PDB entry 3HHT | X-ray diffraction, 1.16 A resolution | chains A and B

# Chain A
Protein: Nitrile hydratase alpha subunit
Source organism: Geobacillus pallidus
Notes: EC 4.2.1.84
UniProt: Q84FS5 (Q84FS5_9BACI); residue numbers follow UniProt; this construct covers 1-216
Amino-acid sequence (216 residues; row label = number of the first residue in the row):
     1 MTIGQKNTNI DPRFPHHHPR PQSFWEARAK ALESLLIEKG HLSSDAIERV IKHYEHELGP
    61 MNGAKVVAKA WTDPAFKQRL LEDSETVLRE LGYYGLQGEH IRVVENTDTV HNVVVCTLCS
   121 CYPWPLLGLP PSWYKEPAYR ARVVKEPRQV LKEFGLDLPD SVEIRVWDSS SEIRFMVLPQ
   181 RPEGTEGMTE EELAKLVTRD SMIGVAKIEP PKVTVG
Disordered / not traced: 1-9, 212-216
Modified residues: Cys-119 (3-sulfinoalanine; CSD); Cys-121 (3-sulfinoalanine; CSD)
Differences from the reference sequence: engineered mutation Gly-4 (Asp in Q84FS5)
Metal / ion sites: Co3+: Ser-120, Cys-121

# Chain B
Protein: Nitrile hydratase beta subunit
Source organism: Geobacillus pallidus
Notes: EC 4.2.1.84
UniProt: Q84FS6 (Q84FS6_9BACI); residue numbers follow UniProt; this construct covers 1-229
Amino-acid sequence (229 residues; row label = number of the first residue in the row):
     1 MNGIHDVGGM DGFGKVMYVK EEEDIYFTHD WERLALGLVA GCMAQGLGMK AFDEFRIGIE
    61 LMRPVDYLTS SYYGHWIATV AYNLVDTGVL DEKELDERTE VFSKKPDTKI PRREDPALVK
   121 LVEKALNDGL SPLREISASP RFKVGERIKT KNIHPTGHTR FPRYARDKYG VIDEVYGAHV
   181 FPDDAAHRKG ENPQYLYRVR FEAEELWGYK QKDSVYIDLW ESYMEPVSH
Disordered / not traced: 228-229
Differences from the reference sequence: engineered mutation Leu-36 (Phe in Q84FS6), Ser-103 (Leu in Q84FS6), Asn-127 (Tyr in Q84FS6)

# Chain A / chain B interface
Contacting residue pairs (203; chain A residue first):
  Pro-15(A) / Arg-63(B)  hydrogen bond (backbone-side chain)
  His-16(A) / Arg-63(B)
  His-16(A) / Val-65(B)
  His-18(A) / Arg-63(B)  hydrogen bond (backbone-side chain)
  Pro-19(A) / Arg-63(B)
  Pro-19(A) / Val-65(B)
  Pro-19(A) / Asp-66(B)
  Pro-19(A) / Thr-69(B)
  Arg-20(A) / Arg-63(B)
  Arg-20(A) / Asp-66(B)  hydrogen bond (backbone-side chain)
  Gln-22(A) / Thr-69(B)  hydrogen bond (side chain-backbone)
  Gln-22(A) / Ser-70(B)
  Gln-22(A) / Ser-71(B)
  Phe-24(A) / Thr-99(B)
  Trp-25(A) / Trp-31(B)  hydrophobic
  Trp-25(A) / Met-62(B)  hydrophobic
  Trp-25(A) / Ser-70(B)
  Trp-25(A) / Gly-74(B)
  Trp-25(A) / Ile-77(B)  hydrophobic
  Trp-25(A) / Ala-78(B)  hydrophobic
  Glu-26(A) / Trp-31(B)
  Ala-27(A) / Thr-99(B)
  Ala-27(A) / Phe-102(B)
  Ala-27(A) / Ser-103(B)
  Arg-28(A) / Ile-77(B)
  Arg-28(A) / Ala-81(B)
  Arg-28(A) / Leu-95(B)
  Arg-28(A) / Asp-96(B)  salt bridge
  Arg-28(A) / Thr-99(B)  hydrogen bond
  Ala-29(A) / Leu-34(B)
  Ala-29(A) / Leu-38(B)
  Ala-29(A) / Ile-77(B)  hydrophobic
  Lys-30(A) / Leu-34(B)
  Lys-30(A) / Phe-102(B)
  Lys-30(A) / Pro-106(B)  hydrogen bond (side chain-backbone)
  Ala-31(A) / Arg-98(B)
  Ala-31(A) / Thr-99(B)
  Ala-31(A) / Phe-102(B)
  Leu-32(A) / Leu-38(B)  hydrophobic
  Leu-32(A) / Val-80(B)  hydrophobic
  Leu-32(A) / Leu-90(B)  hydrophobic
  Leu-32(A) / Leu-95(B)  hydrophobic
  Glu-33(A) / Leu-34(B)
  Glu-33(A) / Leu-38(B)
  Glu-33(A) / Ile-110(B)
  Ser-34(A) / Arg-98(B)
  Ser-34(A) / Phe-102(B)
  Ser-34(A) / Ile-110(B)
  Ser-34(A) / Pro-111(B)
  Leu-35(A) / Glu-94(B)
  Leu-35(A) / Leu-95(B)  hydrophobic
  Leu-35(A) / Arg-98(B)
  Leu-36(A) / Cys-42(B)  hydrophobic
  Leu-36(A) / Leu-84(B)  hydrophobic
  Ile-37(A) / Pro-111(B)
  Ile-37(A) / Arg-113(B)
  Glu-38(A) / Arg-98(B)  salt bridge
  Glu-38(A) / Pro-111(B)
  Lys-39(A) / Leu-90(B)
  Lys-39(A) / Glu-94(B)  salt bridge
  Gly-40(A) / Arg-113(B)
  His-41(A) / Gln-45(B)  hydrogen bond (backbone-side chain)
  His-41(A) / Leu-47(B)
  His-41(A) / Val-89(B)
  His-41(A) / Leu-118(B)
  Leu-42(A) / Leu-38(B)  hydrophobic
  Leu-42(A) / Gly-41(B)
  Leu-42(A) / Gln-45(B)
  Leu-42(A) / Arg-113(B)  hydrogen bond (backbone-side chain)
  Leu-42(A) / Leu-118(B)  hydrophobic
  Ser-43(A) / Arg-113(B)
  Ser-43(A) / Asp-115(B)
  Ser-43(A) / Leu-118(B)
  Ser-44(A) / Arg-112(B)
  Ser-44(A) / Arg-113(B)  hydrogen bond (backbone-backbone)
  Asp-45(A) / Arg-113(B)
  Asp-45(A) / Glu-114(B)
  Asp-45(A) / Asp-115(B)  hydrogen bond (side chain-backbone)
  Asp-45(A) / Pro-116(B)
  Asp-45(A) / Val-119(B)
  Ala-46(A) / Leu-118(B)  hydrophobic
  Ala-46(A) / Val-119(B)
  Ile-47(A) / Leu-34(B)  hydrophobic
  Arg-49(A) / Val-119(B)
  Arg-49(A) / Glu-123(B)  salt bridge
  Val-50(A) / Leu-36(B)
  Val-50(A) / Gly-37(B)
  Val-50(A) / Ala-40(B)  hydrophobic
  Val-50(A) / Val-122(B)  hydrophobic
  Ile-51(A) / Arg-33(B)
  Ile-51(A) / Leu-36(B)  hydrophobic
  His-53(A) / Leu-126(B)
  Tyr-54(A) / Leu-36(B)  hydrophobic
  Tyr-54(A) / Leu-126(B)
  Glu-55(A) / Tyr-26(B)
  Glu-55(A) / Phe-27(B)
  Glu-55(A) / Arg-33(B)  salt bridge
  Tyr-94(A) / Asn-127(B)
  Tyr-94(A) / Asp-128(B)
  Gly-95(A) / Leu-126(B)
  Gly-95(A) / Asn-127(B)
  Gly-95(A) / Gly-129(B)
  Leu-96(A) / Phe-52(B)  hydrophobic
  Leu-96(A) / Ala-125(B)
  Leu-96(A) / Leu-126(B)  hydrogen bond (backbone-backbone)
  Leu-96(A) / Gly-129(B)
  Leu-96(A) / Leu-130(B)  hydrophobic
  Gln-97(A) / Phe-52(B)
  Glu-99(A) / Gly-129(B)
  Glu-99(A) / Leu-130(B)  hydrogen bond (side chain-backbone)
  Glu-99(A) / Ser-131(B)
  His-100(A) / Ser-131(B)  hydrogen bond
  Arg-102(A) / Glu-174(B)  salt bridge
  Arg-102(A) / Tyr-176(B)
  Thr-117(A) / His-5(B)
  Thr-117(A) / Val-7(B)
  Thr-117(A) / Tyr-164(B)
  Leu-118(A) / His-5(B)
  Leu-118(A) / Asp-6(B)
  Leu-118(A) / Arg-160(B)
  Cys-119(A) / Arg-56(B)
  Cys-119(A) / Arg-160(B)
  Ser-120(A) / Tyr-72(B)  hydrogen bond
  Cys-121(A) / Arg-56(B)
  Cys-121(A) / Arg-160(B)
  Leu-129(A) / Tyr-26(B)  hydrophobic
  Leu-129(A) / Phe-27(B)  hydrophobic
  Leu-129(A) / Tyr-73(B)
  Pro-131(A) / Asp-24(B)
  Ser-132(A) / Val-19(B)
  Ser-132(A) / Asp-24(B)  hydrogen bond
  Trp-133(A) / Val-16(B)  hydrophobic
  Trp-133(A) / Met-17(B)
  Lys-135(A) / Tyr-72(B)
  Lys-135(A) / Tyr-73(B)
  Pro-137(A) / Phe-13(B)  hydrophobic
  Ala-138(A) / Phe-13(B)
  Ala-138(A) / Gly-14(B)
  Ala-138(A) / Lys-15(B)
  Tyr-139(A) / Val-16(B)
  Arg-140(A) / His-5(B)  hydrogen bond (side chain-backbone)
  Arg-140(A) / Val-7(B)
  Arg-140(A) / Tyr-67(B)  hydrogen bond
  Ala-141(A) / Val-7(B)
  Ala-141(A) / Gly-8(B)
  Ala-141(A) / Gly-9(B)  hydrogen bond (backbone-backbone)
  Ala-141(A) / Met-10(B)
  Ala-141(A) / Phe-13(B)  hydrophobic
  Arg-142(A) / Gly-14(B)  hydrogen bond (side chain-backbone)
  Arg-142(A) / Lys-15(B)
  Arg-142(A) / Val-16(B)
  Val-144(A) / Gly-9(B)
  Val-144(A) / Tyr-164(B)
  Val-144(A) / Trp-207(B)  hydrogen bond (backbone-side chain)
  Val-144(A) / Val-215(B)
  Lys-145(A) / Gly-9(B)  hydrogen bond (side chain-backbone)
  Lys-145(A) / Asp-11(B)  salt bridge
  Lys-145(A) / Trp-207(B)
  Lys-145(A) / Tyr-209(B)
  Pro-147(A) / Asp-213(B)
  Arg-148(A) / Gln-211(B)
  Arg-148(A) / Lys-212(B)  hydrogen bond (side chain-backbone)
  Arg-148(A) / Asp-213(B)  salt bridge
  Glu-153(A) / Lys-15(B)
  Glu-153(A) / Val-16(B)  hydrogen bond (side chain-backbone)
  Phe-154(A) / Val-16(B)  hydrophobic
  Phe-154(A) / Tyr-18(B)  hydrophobic
  Asp-160(A) / Gln-211(B)
  Asp-160(A) / Lys-212(B)
  Glu-163(A) / Lys-212(B)
  Ile-164(A) / Lys-212(B)  hydrogen bond (backbone-backbone)
  Ile-164(A) / Asp-213(B)
  Ile-164(A) / Ser-214(B)  hydrogen bond (backbone-backbone)
  Arg-165(A) / Arg-200(B)
  Arg-165(A) / Ser-214(B)
  Arg-165(A) / Tyr-216(B)
  Val-166(A) / Ser-214(B)  hydrogen bond (backbone-backbone)
  Val-166(A) / Val-215(B)
  Val-166(A) / Tyr-216(B)  hydrogen bond (backbone-backbone)
  Trp-167(A) / Arg-198(B)
  Trp-167(A) / Tyr-216(B)
  Asp-168(A) / Tyr-164(B)  hydrogen bond
  Asp-168(A) / Tyr-216(B)  hydrogen bond (backbone-backbone)
  Ser-169(A) / Arg-160(B)  hydrogen bond (backbone-side chain)
  Ser-170(A) / Arg-160(B)  hydrogen bond (backbone-side chain)
  Ser-170(A) / Ile-217(B)
  Ser-170(A) / Asp-218(B)  hydrogen bond (side chain-backbone)
  Ser-170(A) / Trp-220(B)
  Ser-171(A) / Leu-196(B)
  Ser-171(A) / Asp-218(B)  hydrogen bond
  Ser-171(A) / Trp-220(B)
  Glu-172(A) / Phe-52(B)
  Glu-172(A) / Arg-56(B)  salt bridge
  Glu-172(A) / Pro-132(B)
  Ile-173(A) / Tyr-176(B)  hydrophobic
  Ile-173(A) / His-179(B)
  Ile-173(A) / Asp-218(B)
  Arg-174(A) / Arg-56(B)
  Phe-175(A) / Tyr-176(B)
  Thr-198(A) / Glu-21(B)
  Arg-199(A) / Glu-21(B)  hydrogen bond (backbone-side chain)
  Arg-199(A) / Asp-24(B)  salt bridge
  Asp-200(A) / Glu-21(B)  hydrogen bond (backbone-side chain)
Also at the interface, not in a pair above, chain A (90 interface residues in all): His-17, Pro-60, Cys-116, Trp-124, Glu-136, Val-150, Ser-161, Val-162
Also at the interface, not in a pair above, chain B (100 interface residues in all): Asp-53, Leu-68, Trp-76, Leu-133, Pro-162

# In short
The interface between chain A and chain B involves 90 residues on one side and 100 on the other; the contacts
include 35 hydrogen bonds and 10 salt bridges. Among the polar pairs are Arg-28(A)/Asp-96(B),
Glu-38(A)/Arg-98(B) and Lys-39(A)/Glu-94(B). Ser-120(A) and Cys-121(A) coordinate Co3+.
Here chain A is Nitrile hydratase alpha subunit and chain B is Nitrile hydratase beta subunit, both from
Geobacillus pallidus. Entry 3HHT (A mutant of the nitrile hydratase from Geobacillus pallidus having enhanced
thermostability) was determined by X-ray diffraction.
